Entry 6CV4 (electron microscopy, 3.03 A resolution); this record covers chains A and C of the 3 polymer chains in the assembly.

Chain A:
Name: viral protein 1
Source organism: Enterovirus D68
Reference sequence: A0A0X7Z9B1 (A0A0X7Z9B1_9ENTO); residues 1-297 here correspond to UniProt positions 565-861 (UniProt number = residue number + 564)
Amino-acid sequence (297 residues; each row starts with the number of its first residue):
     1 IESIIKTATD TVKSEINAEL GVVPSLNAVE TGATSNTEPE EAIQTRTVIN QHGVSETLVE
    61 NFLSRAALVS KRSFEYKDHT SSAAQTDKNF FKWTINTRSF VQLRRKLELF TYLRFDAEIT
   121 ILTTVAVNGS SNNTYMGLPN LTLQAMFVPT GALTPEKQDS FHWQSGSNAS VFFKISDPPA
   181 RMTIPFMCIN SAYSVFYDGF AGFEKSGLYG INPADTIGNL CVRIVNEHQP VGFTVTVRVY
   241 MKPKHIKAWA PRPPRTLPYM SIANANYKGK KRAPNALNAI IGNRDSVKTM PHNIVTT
Not modelled in the structure: 1-50, 81-87, 129-135, 290-297

Chain C:
Name: viral protein 2
Source organism: Enterovirus D68
Reference sequence: A0A097ZN88 (A0A097ZN88_9ENTO); residue numbers follow UniProt; this construct covers 1-248
Amino-acid sequence (248 residues; row label = number of the first residue in the row):
     1 SPSAEACGYS DRVLQLKLGN SAIVTQEAAN YCCAYGEWPN YLPDHEAVAI DKPTQPETAT
    61 DRFYTLKSVK WEAGSTGWWW KLPDALNNIG MFGQNVQHHY LYRSGFLIHV QCNATRFHQG
   121 ALLVVAIPEH QRGAHNTNTS PGFDDIMKGE EGGTFNHPYV LDDGTSLACA TIFPHQWINL
   181 RTNNSATIVL PWMNAAPMDF PLRHNQWTLA IIPVVPLGTR TMSSMVPITV SIAPMCCEFN
   241 GLRHAITQ
Not modelled in the structure: 1-16, 24-31, 41-54, 58-61, 243-248
Construct notes: conflict Arg116 (Lys in A0A097ZN88)
From the paper describing this entry:
  - conformationally variable residues (order/disorder transition): Pro53 to Thr60, His98 to Tyr100, Asn240 to Leu242

Interface between chain A and chain C:
Contacting residue pairs - 86 pairs, chain A then chain C:
  Thr111(A) - Glu129(C)
  Tyr112(A) - Glu129(C)  hydrogen bond
  Tyr112(A) - Met193(C)  hydrogen bond (side chain-backbone)
  Tyr112(A) - Asn194(C)
  Tyr112(A) - Ala195(C)
  Asn190(A) - Ala195(C)
  Asn190(A) - Ala196(C)
  Ser191(A) - Ala195(C)  hydrogen bond (backbone-backbone)
  Ala192(A) - Ala195(C)
  Phe196(A) - Glu129(C)
  Phe196(A) - Gln131(C)
  Tyr197(A) - Glu129(C)
  Tyr197(A) - Gln131(C)
  Tyr197(A) - His204(C)
  Asp198(A) - Lys81(C)  salt bridge
  Asp198(A) - Glu129(C)  hydrogen bond (backbone-side chain)
  Asp198(A) - His130(C)
  Asp198(A) - Ile146(C)
  Asp198(A) - His204(C)  hydrogen bond (backbone-side chain)
  Asp198(A) - Asn205(C)  hydrogen bond (backbone-backbone)
  Asp198(A) - Thr208(C)  hydrogen bond
  Gly199(A) - Arg203(C)
  Gly199(A) - His204(C)
  Phe200(A) - Gly142(C)
  Phe200(A) - Phe143(C)  hydrophobic
  Phe200(A) - Arg203(C)  hydrogen bond (backbone-backbone)
  Gly202(A) - Arg203(C)  hydrogen bond (backbone-side chain)
  Phe203(A) - Tyr100(C)
  Phe203(A) - Phe200(C)  hydrophobic
  Phe203(A) - Arg203(C)
  Glu204(A) - Arg203(C)  hydrogen bond (backbone-side chain)
  Lys205(A) - Phe143(C)
  Tyr209(A) - His130(C)  hydrogen bond (side chain-backbone)
  Tyr209(A) - Gln131(C)
  Tyr209(A) - Arg132(C)  hydrogen bond (side chain-backbone)
  Tyr209(A) - Pro141(C)
  Tyr209(A) - Ile146(C)  hydrophobic
  Gly210(A) - Gln131(C)
  Ala250(A) - Tyr35(C)
  Ala250(A) - Met193(C)  hydrophobic
  Pro251(A) - Ile172(C)
  Pro251(A) - Phe173(C)
  Arg252(A) - Pro128(C)  hydrogen bond (side chain-backbone)
  Arg252(A) - Glu129(C)  hydrogen bond (side chain-backbone)
  Arg252(A) - Ile172(C)
  Pro253(A) - Thr165(C)
  Pro253(A) - Ser166(C)
  Pro253(A) - Cys169(C)
  Pro253(A) - Ile172(C)
  Pro253(A) - Phe173(C)
  Pro254(A) - Thr165(C)
  Arg255(A) - Asp163(C)  hydrogen bond (side chain-backbone)
  Arg255(A) - Gly164(C)
  Thr256(A) - Gly164(C)  hydrogen bond (backbone-backbone)
  Thr256(A) - Thr165(C)  hydrogen bond (side chain-backbone)
  Thr256(A) - Ser166(C)
  Leu257(A) - Val160(C)  hydrophobic
  Leu257(A) - Gly164(C)  hydrogen bond (backbone-backbone)
  Met260(A) - Asn136(C)
  Met260(A) - Thr137(C)
  Met260(A) - Asn138(C)
  Asn264(A) - Gln131(C)
  Asn264(A) - Asn138(C)  hydrogen bond (side chain-backbone)
  Asn264(A) - Thr139(C)
  Asn264(A) - Ser140(C)  hydrogen bond
  Ala265(A) - Gly133(C)
  Asn266(A) - Gly133(C)
  Asn266(A) - Ala134(C)  hydrogen bond (side chain-backbone)
  Asn266(A) - Thr137(C)  hydrogen bond (side chain-backbone)
  Asn266(A) - Asn138(C)  hydrogen bond (side chain-backbone)
  Asn266(A) - Thr139(C)  hydrogen bond (side chain-backbone)
  Tyr267(A) - Gly133(C)
  Tyr267(A) - Ala134(C)  hydrogen bond (backbone-backbone)
  Tyr267(A) - His135(C)  hydrogen bond (backbone-side chain)
  Tyr267(A) - Asn136(C)  hydrogen bond (backbone-backbone)
  Tyr267(A) - His157(C)  hydrogen bond
  Tyr267(A) - Val160(C)  hydrophobic
  Tyr267(A) - Asp162(C)  hydrogen bond
  Tyr267(A) - Asp163(C)
  Tyr267(A) - Gly164(C)
  Lys268(A) - His135(C)
  Lys268(A) - Asn136(C)
  Leu277(A) - His135(C)
  Leu277(A) - His157(C)
  Leu277(A) - Tyr159(C)
  Ile280(A) - Tyr159(C)  hydrogen bond (backbone-side chain)
Other interface residues (no listed pair), chain A (37 interface residues in all): Val195, Ser261, Ala263, Asn278, Ala279
Other interface residues (no listed pair), chain C (44 interface residues in all): Ile127, Met147, Leu161, Ala170

Summary:
37 residues of chain A face 44 of chain C across their interface, with 30 hydrogen bonds and 1 salt bridge.
Among the polar pairs are Asp198(A)-Lys81(C), Tyr112(A)-Glu129(C) and Tyr112(A)-Met193(C). The paper reports
conformational variability at Pro53(C), His98(C) and Asn240(C).
Chain A is viral protein 1 and chain C is viral protein 2, both from Enterovirus D68; the structure, CryoEM
structure of human enterovirus D68 emptied particle (after incubation with low molecular weight heparin), was
determined by electron microscopy together with 6CV1, 6CV2, 6CV3, 6CV5 and 6CVB from the same study.
